PDB entry 9IXT | X-ray diffraction, 2.50 A resolution | chain A

# Chain A
Protein: Transcriptional enhancer factor TEF-5
From: Homo sapiens
UniProtKB: Q99594 (TEAD3_HUMAN); numbering as in UniProt (aligned over 216-435)
Amino-acid sequence (222 residues; numbered 214 to 435; the number before each row is that of its first residue):
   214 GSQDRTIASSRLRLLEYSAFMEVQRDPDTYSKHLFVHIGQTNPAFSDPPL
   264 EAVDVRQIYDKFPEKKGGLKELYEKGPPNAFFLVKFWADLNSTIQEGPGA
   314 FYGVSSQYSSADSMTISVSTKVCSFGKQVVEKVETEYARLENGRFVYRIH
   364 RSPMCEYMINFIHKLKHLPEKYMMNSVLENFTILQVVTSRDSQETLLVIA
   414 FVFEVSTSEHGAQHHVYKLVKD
Not modelled in the structure: 214-215, 306-308
Differences from the reference sequence: expression tag (214-215)
Ligand contacts: A1L3M (N-[(1S)-4-azanyl-4-oxidanylidene-1-phenyl-butyl]-5-[4-(trifluoromethyl)phenyl]-3,4-dihydro-1H-isoquinoline-2-carboxamide): Tyr230, Ala232, Phe248, Val249, Phe299, Ala301, Leu303, Val317, Thr333, Val335, Val343, Glu344, Lys345, Glu347, Ile362, Ser365, Pro366, Met367, Cys368, Met371, Phe374, Ile375, Leu378, Leu391, Phe394, Ile396, Gln398, Phe416

# Summary
Bound to chain A: compound A1L3M.
Chain A is Transcriptional enhancer factor TEF-5 (Homo sapiens); the structure, Crystal structure of TEAD3 YAP
binding domain with compound 2, was determined by X-ray diffraction (same publication as 9IXS).
